5N6I - chains D and I of the 14 polymer chains in the assembly; structure by X-ray diffraction, 3.60 A resolution.

# Chain D
Name: Cyclic GMP-AMP synthase
From: Mus musculus
Notes: EC 2.7.7.86
UniProtKB: Q8C6L5 (CGAS_MOUSE); residue numbers follow UniProt; this construct covers 139-507
Amino-acid sequence (370 residues; numbered 138 to 507; the number before each row is that of its first residue):
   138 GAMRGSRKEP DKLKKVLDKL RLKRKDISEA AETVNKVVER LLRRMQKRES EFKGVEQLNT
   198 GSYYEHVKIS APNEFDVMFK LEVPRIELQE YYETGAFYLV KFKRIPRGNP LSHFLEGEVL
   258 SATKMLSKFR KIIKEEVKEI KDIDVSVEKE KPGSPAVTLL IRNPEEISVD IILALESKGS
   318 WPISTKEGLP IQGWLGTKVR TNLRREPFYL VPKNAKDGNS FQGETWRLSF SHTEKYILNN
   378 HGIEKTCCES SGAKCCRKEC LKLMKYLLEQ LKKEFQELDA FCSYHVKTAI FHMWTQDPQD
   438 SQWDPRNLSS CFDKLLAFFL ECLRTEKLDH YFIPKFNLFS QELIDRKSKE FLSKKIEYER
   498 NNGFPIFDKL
Not modelled in the structure: 138-148, 506-507
Differences from the reference sequence: expression tag (138); conflict Met140 (Pro in Q8C6L5)
Bound ions: Zn2+: His378, Cys384, Cys385, Cys392
Swiss-Prot annotation at these positions:
  - region: Lys372 to Lys395 (DNA-binding)
  - motif: Leu154 to Leu159 (Nuclear export signal), Asp281 to Ser291 (Nuclear localization signal)
  - binding site (GTP): Thr197, Asp307, Arg364 to Glu371
  - binding site (ATP): Ser199, Glu371, Lys402, Ser420 to Lys424
  - binding site (Mg(2+)): Glu211, Asp213, Asp307
  - binding site (2',3'-cGAMP): Asp213, Gly290, Asp307, Lys350, Arg364 to Ser366
  - binding site (Zn(2+)): His378, Cys384, Cys385, Cys392
  - site: Arg241 (Arginine-anchor), Asp307, Ile308 (Cleavage)
  - modified residue: Lys156 (N6-lactoyllysine), Glu176 (PolyADP-ribosyl glutamic acid), Ser199 (Phosphoserine), Tyr201 (Phosphotyrosine), Glu272 (5-glutamyl polyglutamate), Ser291 (Phosphoserine), Glu302 (5-glutamyl glutamate), Lys372 (N6-acetyllysine), Lys382 (N6-acetyllysine), Lys402 (N6-acetyllysine), Ser420 (Phosphoserine), Lys491 (N6-methyllysine)
  - lipidation (S-palmitoyl cysteine): Cys392, Cys393, Cys459
  - cross-link (Glycyl lysine isopeptide (Lys-Gly)): Lys217 (interchain with G-Cter in SUMO), Lys271 (interchain with G-Cter in ubiquitin), Lys335 (interchain with G-Cter in SUMO), Lys372 (interchain with G-Cter in SUMO), Lys382 (interchain with G-Cter in SUMO), Lys399 (interchain with G-Cter in ubiquitin), Lys402 (interchain with G-Cter in ubiquitin), Lys409 (interchain with G-Cter in ubiquitin), Lys410 (interchain with G-Cter in ubiquitin), Lys464 (interchain with G-Cter in SUMO)
  - mutagenesis: Lys156 (K156Q: Mimics lactylation; knockin mice show higher mortality following HSV-1 infection), Asn172 (N172K: Induces alteration of the DNA-binding surface and leads to decreased synthesis of cyclic GMP-AMP (cGAMP); when associated with L-180), Glu176 (E176A: Abolished poly-ADP-ribosylation by PARP1, stimulating interferon production in knockin mice), Arg180 (R180L: Induces alteration of the DNA-binding surface and leads to decreased synthesis of cyclic GMP-AMP (cGAMP); when associated with K-182), Gly198 (G198A: Abolishes stimulation of interferon production; when associated with A-199), Ser199 (S199A: Abolishes stimulation of interferon production; when associated with A-199), Tyr201 (Y201E: Phosphomimetic mutant; reduced translocation to the nucleus following treatment with etoposide), Glu211 to Asp213 (Abolished nucleotidyltransferase activity. Does not affect nuclear localization and tethering to chromatin), Glu211 (E211A: Abolishes ability to promote type-I interferon production), Asp213 (D213A: Abolishes ability to promote type-I interferon production), Lys217 (K217R: Reduced sumoylation), Arg222 (R222E: Impaired tethering to chromatin, leading to constitutive activation in the absence of DNA), 31 further mutagenesis entries in UniProt

# Chain I
Molecule: 39-nt DNA strand
Sequence (39 nucleotides; numbered 1 to 39; the number before each row is that of its first residue):
     1 AGATCTACTA GTGATCTATG ACTGATCTGT ACATGATCT
Not modelled in the structure: 1, 38-39

# Interface between chain D and chain I
Residue-residue contacts (10; chain D residue first):
  Pro243(D) with DT19(I), sugar contact; DG20(I), phosphate contact
  Arg244(D) with DT19(I), sugar contact; DG20(I), phosphate contact
  Lys323(D) with DG29(I), salt bridge to the phosphate
  Thr334(D) with DT30(I), phosphate contact
  Lys335(D) with DT30(I), phosphate contact; DA31(I), salt bridge to the phosphate
  Thr338(D) with DG29(I), hydrogen bond to the phosphate; DT30(I), hydrogen bond to the phosphate
Also at the interface, not in a pair above, chain D (7 interface residues in all): Arg222

# Summary
Chain D and chain I form an interface of 7 and 5 residues respectively, with 2 hydrogen bonds and 2 salt
bridges. Among the polar pairs are Thr338(D)-DG29(I), Thr338(D)-DT30(I) and Lys323(D)-DG29(I).
Here chain D is Cyclic GMP-AMP synthase (Mus musculus) and chain I is a 39-nt DNA strand. Entry 5N6I (Crystal
structure of mouse cGAS in complex with 39 bp DNA) was determined by X-ray diffraction.
